PDB entry 1IF8 | X-ray diffraction, 1.94 A resolution | chain A

== Chain A ==
Protein: Carbonic anhydrase II
From: Homo sapiens
Notes: EC 4.2.1.1
Reference sequence: P00918 (CAH2_HUMAN); the author numbering skips numbers that UniProt does not, so the offset changes along the chain: 2-125 = UniProt 1-124; 127-261 = UniProt 125-259
Sequence (259 residues; each row starts with the number of its first residue; note: 1 number in that range is skipped by the numbering (no residue carries it; nothing is unmodelled there)):
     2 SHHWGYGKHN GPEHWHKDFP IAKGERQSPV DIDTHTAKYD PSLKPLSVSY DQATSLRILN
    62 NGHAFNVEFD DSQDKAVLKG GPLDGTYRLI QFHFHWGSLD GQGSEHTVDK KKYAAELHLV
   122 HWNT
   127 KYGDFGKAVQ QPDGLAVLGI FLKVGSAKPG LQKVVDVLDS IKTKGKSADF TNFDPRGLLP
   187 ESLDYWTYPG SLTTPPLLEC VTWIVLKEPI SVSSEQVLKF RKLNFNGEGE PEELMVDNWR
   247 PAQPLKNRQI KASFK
Not modelled in the structure: 2
Metal / ion sites: Zn2+: His94, His96, His119 (together with SBS); Hg2+: Gln137, Glu205, Cys206
Residues lining bound ligands: SBS: Gln92, His94, His96, Glu106, His119, Val121, Phe131, Val135, Val143, Ser197, Leu198, Thr199, Thr200, Pro202, Leu204, Trp209
Reported in the primary citation:
  - binding site for the ligand SBS: Phe131, Val135, Leu204 (from molecular simulation)
  - binding site for the ligand SBS: Leu198, Pro202

== In short ==
Bound to chain A: SBS. The Zn2+ site is built by His94, His96 and His119. The Hg2+ site is built by Gln137,
Glu205 and Cys206. From the paper: a binding site for the ligand SBS at Phe131, Val135 and Leu204 among
others.
Chain A is Carbonic anhydrase II (Homo sapiens); the structure, Carbonic Anhydrase II Complexed With
(S)-N-(3-Indol-1-yl-2-methyl-propyl)-4-sulfamoyl-benzamide, was determined by X-ray diffraction together with
1IF7 and 1IF9 from the same study.
